6MZE - chains D and E of the 14 polymer chains in the assembly; structure by X-ray diffraction, 3.60 A resolution.

# Chain D
Name: Tubulin beta chain
Organism: Sus scrofa
UniProtKB: P02554 (TBB_PIG); the author numbering skips numbers that UniProt does not, so the offset changes along the chain: 1-42 = UniProt 1-42; 45-360 = UniProt 43-358; 369-455 = UniProt 359-445
Sequence (445 residues; numbered 1 to 455; 10 numbers in that range are skipped by the numbering (no residue carries them; nothing is unmodelled there); the number before each row is that of its first residue):
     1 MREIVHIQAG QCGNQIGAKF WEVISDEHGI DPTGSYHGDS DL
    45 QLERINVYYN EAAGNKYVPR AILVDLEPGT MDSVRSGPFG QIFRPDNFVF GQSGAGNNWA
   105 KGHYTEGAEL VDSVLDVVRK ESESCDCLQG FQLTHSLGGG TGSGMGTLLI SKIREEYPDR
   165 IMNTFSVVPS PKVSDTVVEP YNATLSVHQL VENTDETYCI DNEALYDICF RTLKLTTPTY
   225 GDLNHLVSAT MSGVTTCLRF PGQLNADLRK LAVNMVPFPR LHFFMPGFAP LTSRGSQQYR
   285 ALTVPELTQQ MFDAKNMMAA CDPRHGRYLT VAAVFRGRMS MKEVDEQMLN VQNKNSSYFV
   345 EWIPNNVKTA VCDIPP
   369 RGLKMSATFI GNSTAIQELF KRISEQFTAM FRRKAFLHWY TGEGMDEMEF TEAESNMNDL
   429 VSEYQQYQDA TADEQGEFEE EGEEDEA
Not modelled in the structure: 55-61, 442-455
Residues lining bound ligands: GDP (guanosine-5'-diphosphate): Gly10, Gln11, Cys12, Gln15, Ile16, Asp69, Asn101, Ser140, Gly142, Gly143, Gly144, Thr145, Gly146, Val171, Pro173, Val177, Ser178, Glu183, Asn206, Leu209, Tyr224, Leu227, Asn228
Swiss-Prot annotation at these positions:
  - motif: Met1 to Ile4 (MREI motif)
  - binding site (GTP): Gln11, Glu71, Ser140, Gly144, Thr145, Gly146, Asn206, Asn228
  - binding site (Mg(2+)): Glu71
  - modified residue: Ser40 (Phosphoserine), Lys60 (N6-acetyllysine), Ser174 (Phosphoserine), Thr287 (Phosphothreonine), Thr292 (Phosphothreonine), Arg320 (Omega-N-methylarginine), Glu448 (5-glutamyl polyglutamate)
  - cross-link (Glycyl lysine isopeptide (Lys-Gly)): Lys60 (interchain with G-Cter in ubiquitin), Lys326 (interchain with G-Cter in ubiquitin)

# Chain E
Name: Protein Stu2p/Alp14p
Organism: Lachancea kluyveri NRRL Y-12651
Notes: engineered mutation(s): 256-297 residue linkers were replaced by the shorter linker (AVPAQSDNNSTLQTDKDGDTLMGN)
Sequence (536 residues; numbered 1 to 554; 18 numbers in that range are skipped by the numbering (no residue carries them; nothing is unmodelled there); the number before each row is that of its first residue):
     1 MADQDDVDFT TLPLEQRASH KVWKARLNAY QELNNLFTKS SVISPPNDVA NYWLDPELFA
    61 SYIVDSNVVA QENAIIALHT LLEYISQVPN VSTSKLRLQW IPPLVEKGLS SSRAATKAKA
   121 TDCIMLLTQS DTSIQQTVNL MLPSLSNKLP RLVSSCVKCL ATIIEEFGFI NVSDINILLS
   181 EILEPLPKLS SHADRNVRSE TMNLILQIYK WFGKELLQEL LLEKLKPIQQ RDLSRMFEKY
   241 EGTIPPKQQP RLFQWAVPAQ
   279 SDNNSTLQTD KDGDTLMGNA VDPFELLPPS VILDKFPADF QTRISSTKWK DRVEALEEIH
   339 NNVLKPVKKL AHKNQDYSDY LRVLANVIQK DANVQAVTIA ANSVQLLCNS LRSNFTRSYG
   399 AIVLVPLLER TKEKKPSVNE AICSALDAVA TYCGFDDCLE ETLNYMKHKT PQVRIECTKF
   459 LTRMLQGWKS DGPLQNQLLF KLLPEVTTAV LKIVNDTQPT TRNTGFECFA TLMKLVGERE
   519 LADPLEKLDN LKKKKIYEYY EKVEVATGLE HHHHHH
Not modelled in the structure: 1-13, 44-45, 279-296, 544-554
From the paper describing this entry:
  - self-association interface (contacts with another copy of this molecule); pairs are residue here / residue on that copy: Glu219-Lys346 (salt bridge), Leu220-Leu304 (hydrophobic contact), Leu220, Phe302, Leu304, Leu305
  - contacts within the chain: Ser41-Glu518, Ile43-Leu477 (hydrophobic contact), Ile43-Leu472 (hydrophobic contact), Lys39-Glu524 (salt bridge)

# Interface between chain D and chain E
Residue-residue contacts (12; chain D residue first):
  Tyr108(D) with Val372(E), hydrophobic; Lys413(E)
  Thr109(D) with Trp327(E)
  Glu159(D) with Lys410(E); Thr448(E)
  Pro162(D) with Pro449(E)
  Gly410(D) with Trp327(E); Lys328(E)
  Glu411(D) with Trp327(E)
  Gly412(D) with Trp327(E); Gln373(E)
  Glu417(D) with Lys413(E), salt bridge
Other interface residues (no listed pair), chain D (10 interface residues in all): Ala112, Glu113
Other interface residues (no listed pair), chain E (10 interface residues in all): Ala370, Asn371

# In short
The chain D/chain E interface involves 10 residues from each chain, with 1 salt bridge. Its one salt-bridged
contact is Glu417(D)-Lys413(E). Chain D binds GDP. The paper reports a self-association interface involving
Glu219(E), Leu220(E) and Phe302(E) among others; contacts within the chain involving Ser41(E), Glu518(E) and
Ile43(E) among others.
Chain D is Tubulin beta chain (Sus scrofa) and chain E is Protein Stu2p/Alp14p (Lachancea kluyveri NRRL
Y-12651); the structure, Structural Basis of Tubulin Recruitment and Assembly by Microtubule Polymerases with
Tumor Overexpressed Gene (TOG) Domain ..., was determined by X-ray diffraction, deposited together with 6MZF
and 6MZG.
